PDB entry 2PXE | X-ray diffraction, 2.00 A resolution | chains B and A

Chain B:
Molecule: 4.5 S RNA
Notes: fragment: domain iv; engineered mutation(s): C132G, A175G, G176U
Sequence (49 nucleotides; each row starts with the number of its first residue):
   130 GGGUCUGUUU ACCAGGUCAG GUCCGAAAGG AAGCAGCCAA GGCAGGUCC
Ligand contacts:
  - cobalt hexammine(III) (NCO), molecule 1: G130, G131, G132, U133, C134, G174, G175, U176, C177
  - cobalt hexammine(III) (NCO), molecule 2: U135, G136, U137, U138, A169, G170, G171, C172
  - cobalt hexammine(III) (NCO), molecule 3: G144, G145, U146, C147, C163, A164, G165, C166
  - cobalt hexammine(III) (NCO), molecule 4: U146, C147, A161, G162
  - cobalt hexammine(III) (NCO), molecule 5: A148, G149, G150, U151, A161, G162
  - cobalt hexammine(III) (NCO), molecule 6: C152, C153, G154, G158, G159
  - cobalt hexammine(III) (NCO), molecule 7: C153, G154, A156

Chain A:
Protein: Signal recognition particle protein
Source organism: Escherichia coli
Notes: fragment: c terminal domain (residues 328-432)
UniProt: P0AGD7 (SRP54_ECOLI); the construct has insertions or renumbered stretches relative to UniProt, so the offset changes along the chain: 1-9 = UniProt 329-337; 23-82 = UniProt 371-430
Sequence (102 residues; each row starts with the number of its first residue; note: 13 numbers in that range are skipped by the numbering (no residue carries them; nothing is unmodelled there); a row labelled like 9A-9Z holds insertion residues (9A, then the next letters in order)):
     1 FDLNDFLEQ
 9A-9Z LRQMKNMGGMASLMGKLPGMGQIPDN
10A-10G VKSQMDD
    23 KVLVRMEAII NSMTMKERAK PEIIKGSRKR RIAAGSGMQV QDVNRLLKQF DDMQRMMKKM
Unresolved in the structure: 9A-9Z, 10A-10G
Sequence notes: modified residue (9G, 9J, 9N, 9T, 10E, 28, 35, 37, 60, 75, 78-79, 82); engineered mutation Ser58 (Cys406 in P0AGD7)
Modified / non-standard residues: Mse9G, Mse9J, Mse9N, Mse9T, Mse10E (selenomethionine); Mse28, Mse35, Mse37, Mse60, Mse75, Mse78, Mse79, Mse82 (selenomethionine; parent Met)

Chain B / chain A interface:
Contacting residue pairs - 32 pairs, chain B then chain A:
  U139(B) with Lys38(A), salt bridge to the phosphate
  A140(B) with Thr36(A), sugar contact; Lys38(A), salt bridge to the phosphate; Ser49(A), hydrogen bond to the base; Arg50(A), hydrogen bond to the base; Arg53(A), hydrogen bond to the sugar
  C141(B) with Ser49(A), base contact; Arg53(A), sugar contact
  A148(B) with Asn33(A), hydrogen bond to the base
  G149(B) with Ala30(A), hydrogen bond to the base; Asn33(A), hydrogen bond to the sugar; Ser34(A), hydrogen bond to the base; Gly57(A), hydrogen bond to the base; Ser58(A), base contact
  G150(B) with Ala30(A), sugar contact; Ala56(A), base contact; Gly57(A), base contact; Ser58(A), hydrogen bond to the sugar; Gly59(A), base contact; Mse60(A), sugar contact
  U151(B) with Gly59(A), sugar contact; Mse60(A), sugar contact
  C163(B) with Asn33(A), base contact; Ser34(A), hydrogen bond to the base; Arg53(A), hydrogen bond to the sugar; Gly57(A), sugar contact
  A164(B) with Asn33(A), sugar contact; Ser34(A), sugar contact; Mse35(A), hydrogen bond to the sugar; Thr36(A), phosphate contact; Arg40(A), sugar contact; Arg53(A), salt bridge to the phosphate
Interface residues without a listed pair, chain B (11 interface residues in all): G162, G165

Summary:
Chain B and chain A form an interface of 11 and 15 residues respectively; the contacts include 12 hydrogen
bonds and 3 salt bridges. Among the polar pairs are A140(B)-Ser49(A), A140(B)-Arg50(A) and A148(B)-Asn33(A).
Chain B binds 7 copies of cobalt hexammine(III).
Chain B is 4.5 S RNA and chain A is Signal recognition particle protein (Escherichia coli); the structure,
Variant 4 of Ribonucleoprotein Core of the E. Coli Signal Recognition Particle, was determined by X-ray
diffraction, deposited together with 2PXB, 2PXD, 2PXF, 2PXK, 2PXL, 2PXP, 2PXQ and 2PXT.
